9UD5 - chains A and B of the 6 polymer chains in the assembly; structure by electron microscopy, 2.90 A resolution.

# Chain A
Protein: Na(+)-translocating NADH-quinone reductase subunit A
Source organism: Vibrio cholerae O395
Notes: EC 7.2.1.1
UniProt: A5F5X1 (NQRA_VIBC3); numbering as in UniProt (aligned over 1-446)
Sequence (446 residues; numbered 1 to 446; the number before each row is that of its first residue):
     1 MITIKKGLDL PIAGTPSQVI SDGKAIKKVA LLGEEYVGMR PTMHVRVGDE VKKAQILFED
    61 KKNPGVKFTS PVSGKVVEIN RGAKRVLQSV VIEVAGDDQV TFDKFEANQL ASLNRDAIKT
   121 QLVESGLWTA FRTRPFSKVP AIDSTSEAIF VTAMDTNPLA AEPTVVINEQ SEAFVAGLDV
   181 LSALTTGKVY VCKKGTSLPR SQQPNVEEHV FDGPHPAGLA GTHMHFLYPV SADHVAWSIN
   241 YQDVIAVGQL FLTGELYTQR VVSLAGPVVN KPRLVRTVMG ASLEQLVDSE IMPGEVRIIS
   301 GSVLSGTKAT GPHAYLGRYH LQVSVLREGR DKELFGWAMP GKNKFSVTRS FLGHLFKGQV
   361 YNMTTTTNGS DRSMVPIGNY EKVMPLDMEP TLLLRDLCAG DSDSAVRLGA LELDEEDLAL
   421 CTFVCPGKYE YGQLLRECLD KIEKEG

# Chain B
Protein: Na(+)-translocating NADH-quinone reductase subunit B
Source organism: Vibrio cholerae O395
Notes: EC 7.2.1.1
UniProt: A5F5X0 (NQRB_VIBC3); numbering as in UniProt (aligned over 1-415)
Sequence (415 residues; row label = number of the first residue in the row):
     1 MGLKKFLEDI EHHFEPGGKH EKWFALYEAA ATLFYTPGLV TKRSSHVRDS VDLKRIMIMV
    61 WLAVFPAMFW GMYNAGGQAI AALNHLYSGD QLAAIVAGNW HYWLTEMLGG TMSSDAGWGS
   121 KMLLGATYFL PIYATVFIVG GFWEVLFCMV RKHEVNEGFF VTSILFALIV PPTLPLWQAA
   181 LGITFGVVVA KEVFGGTGRN FLNPALAGRA FLFFAYPAQI SGDLVWTAAD GYSGATALSQ
   241 WAQGGAGALI NNATGQTITW MDAFIGNIPG SIGEVSTLAL MIGAAFIVYM GIASWRIIGG
   301 VMIGMILLST LFNVIGSDTN AMFNMPWHWH LVLGGFAFGM FFMATDPVSA SFTNSGKWAY
   361 GILIGVMCVL IRVVNPAYPE GMMLAILFAN LFAPLFDHVV VERNIKRRLA RYGKQ
Unresolved in the structure: 1, 414-415
Residues lining bound ligands:
  - FMN (flavin mononucleotide), molecule 1: I169, R209, F213, W226, T236, A237, L238, S239, G270, S271, E274, G334, G335, F338, G339, M343, Y378, P379, E380, G381, M382, M383, L384
  - FMN, molecule 2: F213, F214, P217, S221, G222, D223, Q243, A377, Y378, P379
  - Korormicin (IQT): W23, L33, K54, M57, I58, F137, I138, G141, F142, E144, V145, L146, N156, E157, G158, F159, F160
  - riboflavin (RBF): I56, M57, V60, G158, V161, T162, L165, K191, G196, T197, G198, R199, N200, L202, N203, P204, A205, I292, F342, M343, T345, D346, P347, V348, S349
UniProt features mapped onto this chain:
  - modified residue: T236 (FMN phosphoryl threonine)
From the paper describing this entry:
  - binding site for Korormicin: G141

# Interface between chain A and chain B
Contacting residue pairs (117):
  H225(A) - G413(B)
  Y228(A) - R411(B)
  P229(A) - R411(B)  hydrogen bond (backbone-side chain)
  R297(A) - V40(B)
  R297(A) - T41(B)  hydrogen bond (side chain-backbone)
  R297(A) - H46(B)  hydrogen bond
  I299(A) - H46(B)
  V303(A) - S45(B)
  V303(A) - H46(B)  hydrogen bond (backbone-backbone)
  L304(A) - S44(B)  hydrogen bond (backbone-side chain)
  L304(A) - S45(B)  hydrogen bond (backbone-backbone)
  S305(A) - S44(B)
  G306(A) - H46(B)  hydrogen bond (backbone-side chain)
  L326(A) - V47(B)  hydrophobic
  E328(A) - V40(B)
  G329(A) - L39(B)
  G329(A) - V40(B)
  R330(A) - G38(B)
  R330(A) - V40(B)
  D331(A) - G38(B)
  K332(A) - K4(B)
  K332(A) - T36(B)
  K332(A) - P37(B)
  E333(A) - Y35(B)
  E333(A) - T36(B)  hydrogen bond (backbone-side chain)
  L334(A) - F34(B)
  L334(A) - Y35(B)
  F335(A) - L33(B)
  F335(A) - F34(B)  hydrogen bond (backbone-backbone)
  G336(A) - T36(B)
  W337(A) - L33(B)  hydrogen bond (side chain-backbone)
  W337(A) - K54(B)
  W337(A) - R55(B)  hydrogen bond (backbone-side chain)
  A338(A) - R55(B)
  M339(A) - R55(B)  hydrogen bond (backbone-side chain)
  K344(A) - S50(B)
  F345(A) - D49(B)
  F345(A) - S50(B)  hydrogen bond (backbone-side chain)
  S346(A) - D49(B)  hydrogen bond
  S346(A) - V51(B)
  V347(A) - D49(B)  hydrogen bond (backbone-side chain)
  T348(A) - M290(B)
  R349(A) - Y289(B)  hydrogen bond (side chain-backbone)
  R349(A) - M290(B)  hydrogen bond (backbone-backbone)
  S350(A) - R55(B)  hydrogen bond (backbone-side chain)
  F351(A) - S50(B)
  F351(A) - V51(B)
  F351(A) - R55(B)
  H354(A) - Y289(B)  hydrogen bond
  M363(A) - V47(B)  hydrophobic
  T364(A) - H46(B)
  T364(A) - V47(B)
  T365(A) - V40(B)
  T365(A) - T41(B)  hydrogen bond (backbone-backbone)
  T365(A) - H46(B)
  T366(A) - L39(B)
  T366(A) - R48(B)
  T367(A) - L39(B)  hydrogen bond (backbone-backbone)
  T367(A) - V40(B)
  T367(A) - T41(B)
  N368(A) - R48(B)
  N368(A) - D49(B)
  N368(A) - S50(B)
  N368(A) - V51(B)
  N368(A) - D52(B)
  G369(A) - D52(B)
  S370(A) - P37(B)
  R372(A) - L53(B)
  R372(A) - E154(B)  salt bridge
  R372(A) - N156(B)
  R372(A) - E157(B)  salt bridge
  S373(A) - T197(B)  hydrogen bond (side chain-backbone)
  S373(A) - R199(B)  hydrogen bond
  V375(A) - L53(B)  hydrophobic
  V375(A) - P347(B)  hydrophobic
  P376(A) - P347(B)
  P376(A) - F352(B)  hydrophobic
  I377(A) - I56(B)  hydrophobic
  I377(A) - G291(B)
  I377(A) - I292(B)
  I377(A) - P347(B)  hydrophobic
  E381(A) - F352(B)
  D387(A) - N404(B)
  D387(A) - R407(B)  salt bridge
  D387(A) - R408(B)  hydrogen bond (backbone-side chain)
  D387(A) - Y412(B)
  M388(A) - N404(B)
  M388(A) - R408(B)
  E389(A) - T353(B)
  E389(A) - V400(B)
  E389(A) - V401(B)
  E389(A) - N404(B)
  T391(A) - F352(B)
  L392(A) - F352(B)  hydrophobic
  L392(A) - T353(B)
  L392(A) - V401(B)  hydrophobic
  R395(A) - G198(B)  hydrogen bond (side chain-backbone)
  R395(A) - F352(B)
  R407(A) - E402(B)  salt bridge
  R407(A) - I405(B)
  R407(A) - R408(B)
  L408(A) - R408(B)
  G409(A) - R408(B)
  E412(A) - R408(B)  salt bridge
  E412(A) - G413(B)
  A419(A) - S45(B)
  T422(A) - S45(B)
  F423(A) - S45(B)
  F423(A) - V47(B)  hydrophobic
  F423(A) - R48(B)
  F423(A) - D49(B)  hydrogen bond (backbone-backbone)
  P426(A) - I56(B)  hydrophobic
  K428(A) - D49(B)  hydrogen bond (side chain-backbone)
  K428(A) - V51(B)  hydrogen bond (side chain-backbone)
  E430(A) - R43(B)  salt bridge
  E430(A) - R48(B)  salt bridge
  Q433(A) - R43(B)
Interface residues without a listed pair, chain A (74 interface residues in all): H234, S302, T307, K308, P340, G341, L355, D371, M374, N379, V424, Y429
Interface residues without a listed pair, chain B (54 interface residues in all): T32, K42, I58, V155, V348, N354, D397

# Summary
Chain A and chain B form an interface of 74 and 54 residues respectively, with 28 hydrogen bonds and 7 salt
bridges. Among the polar pairs are R372(A)-E154(B), R372(A)-E157(B) and D387(A)-R407(B). Bound to chain B:
flavin mononucleotide, riboflavin and Korormicin. The paper reports a binding site for Korormicin at G141(B).
Chain A is Na(+)-translocating NADH-quinone reductase subunit A and chain B is Na(+)-translocating
NADH-quinone reductase subunit B, both from Vibrio cholerae O395; the structure, Cryo-EM structure of
Na+-translocating NADH-ubiquinone oxidoreductase from Vibrio cholerae reduced by NADH, with bound korormicin
A, was determined by electron microscopy, deposited together with 9U5G, 9UD3, 9UD4, 9UD6, 9UD8, 9UD9 and 4
further entries.
